Entry 6JYL (electron microscopy, 3.37 A resolution); this record covers chains A and J of the 11 polymer chains in the assembly.

== Chain A ==
Molecule: Histone H3
From: Xenopus laevis
UniProtKB: A0A310TTQ1 (A0A310TTQ1_XENLA); residues 1-135 here correspond to UniProt positions 2-136 (UniProt number = residue number + 1)
Sequence (135 residues; row label = number of the first residue in the row):
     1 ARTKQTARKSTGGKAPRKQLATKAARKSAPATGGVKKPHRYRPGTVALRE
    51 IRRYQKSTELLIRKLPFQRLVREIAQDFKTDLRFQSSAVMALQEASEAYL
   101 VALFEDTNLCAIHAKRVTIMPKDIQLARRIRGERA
Not modelled in the structure: 1-36, 135

== Chain J ==
Molecule: 167-nt DNA strand
From: Escherichia coli K-12
Sequence (167 nucleotides; each row starts with the number of its first residue; numbers below 1 keep their minus sign (DC-19 is residue -19)):
   -19 CTAGTACTTCTCGACAAGCTATCGGATGTATATATCTGACACGTGCCTGG
    31 AGACTAGGGAGTAATCCCCTTGGCGGTTAAAACGCGGGGGACAGCGCGTA
    81 CGTGCGTTTAAGCGGTGCTAGAGCTGTCTACGACCAATTGAGCGGCCTCG
   131 GCACCGGGATTCTCGAG
Not modelled in the structure: -19 to 0, 147

== Interface between chain A and chain J ==
Contacting residue pairs (20):
  His39(A) - DC144(J)  sugar contact
  Arg40(A) - DG66(J)  base contact
  Arg40(A) - DC144(J)  sugar contact
  Tyr41(A) - DT143(J)  phosphate contact
  Tyr41(A) - DC144(J)  phosphate contact
  Arg42(A) - DC144(J)  hydrogen bond to the phosphate
  Thr45(A) - DC144(J)  hydrogen bond to the phosphate
  Arg63(A) - DA60(J)  sugar contact
  Arg72(A) - DT51(J)  salt bridge to the phosphate
  Arg83(A) - DT50(J)  phosphate contact
  Arg83(A) - DT51(J)  sugar contact
  Phe84(A) - DT50(J)  phosphate contact
  Phe84(A) - DT51(J)  hydrogen bond to the phosphate
  Gln85(A) - DT50(J)  phosphate contact
  Arg116(A) - DA71(J)  phosphate contact
  Arg116(A) - DC72(J)  phosphate contact
  Val117(A) - DA71(J)  hydrogen bond to the phosphate
  Thr118(A) - DG70(J)  phosphate contact
  Thr118(A) - DA71(J)  hydrogen bond to the phosphate
  Met120(A) - DC72(J)  phosphate contact
Also at the interface, not in a pair above, chain A (16 interface residues in all): Pro43, Ser86
Also at the interface, not in a pair above, chain J (12 interface residues in all): DA61, DG69, DG145

== Overview ==
16 residues of chain A and 12 residues of chain J are in contact, with 5 hydrogen bonds and 1 salt bridge.
Polar contacts include Arg42(A)-DC144(J), Thr45(A)-DC144(J) and Phe84(A)-DT51(J).
Chain A is Histone H3 (Xenopus laevis) and chain J is a 167-nt DNA strand (Escherichia coli K-12); the
structure, The crosslinked complex of ISWI-nucleosome in the ADP.BeF-bound state, was determined by electron
microscopy, deposited together with 6K1P and 6IRO.
